Entry 9LNV (X-ray diffraction, 2.67 A resolution); this record covers chains C and E of the 6 polymer chains in the assembly.

Chain C:
Molecule: Detyrosinated tubulin alpha-1B chain
Organism: Sus scrofa
UniProt: Q2XVP4 (TBA1B_PIG); numbering as in UniProt (aligned over 1-450)
Amino-acid sequence (450 residues; row label = number of the first residue in the row):
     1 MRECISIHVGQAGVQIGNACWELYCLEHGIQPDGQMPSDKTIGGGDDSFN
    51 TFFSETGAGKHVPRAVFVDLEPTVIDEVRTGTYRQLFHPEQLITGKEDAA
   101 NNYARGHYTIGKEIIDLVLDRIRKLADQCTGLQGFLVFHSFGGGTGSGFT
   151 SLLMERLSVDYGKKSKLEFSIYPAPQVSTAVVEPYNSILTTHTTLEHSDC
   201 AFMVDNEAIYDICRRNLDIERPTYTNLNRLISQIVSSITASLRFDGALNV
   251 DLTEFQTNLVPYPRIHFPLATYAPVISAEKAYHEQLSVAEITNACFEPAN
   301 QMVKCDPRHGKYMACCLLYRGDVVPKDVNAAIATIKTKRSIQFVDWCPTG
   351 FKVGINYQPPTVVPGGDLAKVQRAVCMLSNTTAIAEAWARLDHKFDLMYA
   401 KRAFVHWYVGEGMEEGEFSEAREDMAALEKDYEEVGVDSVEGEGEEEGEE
Unresolved in the structure: 441-450
UniProt features mapped onto this chain:
  - motif: Met1 to Cys4 (MREC motif)
  - active site: Glu254
  - binding site (GTP): Gly10, Gln11, Ala12, Gln15, Glu71, Ala99, Ser140, Gly143, Gly144, Thr145, Gly146, Thr179, Glu183, Asn206, Tyr224, Asn228, Leu252
  - binding site (Mg(2+)): Glu71
  - modified residue: Lys40 (N6,N6,N6-trimethyllysine), Ser48 (Phosphoserine), Ser232 (Phosphoserine), Tyr282 (3'-nitrotyrosine), Arg339 (Omega-N-methylarginine), Ser439 (Phosphoserine), Glu443 (5-glutamyl polyglutamate), Glu445 (5-glutamyl polyglutamate)
  - cross-link (Glycyl lysine isopeptide (Lys-Gly)): Lys326 (interchain with G-Cter in ubiquitin), Lys370 (interchain with G-Cter in ubiquitin)
Metal / ion sites: Ca2+: Asp39, Thr41, Asp47, Glu55
Ligand contacts:
  - 10'-fluorovinblastine (A1EPR): Leu248, Tyr319, Pro325, Lys326, Val328, Asn329, Ile332, Ala333, Lys336, Phe351, Val353, Gly354, Ile355
  - GTP (guanosine-5'-triphosphate): Gly10, Gln11, Ala12, Gln15, Asp69, Asp98, Ala99, Ala100, Asn101, Ser140, Gly142, Gly143, Gly144, Thr145, Gly146, Ile171, Ser178, Thr179, Glu183, Asn206, Tyr224, Leu227, Asn228, Ile231

Chain E:
Molecule: Stathmin-4
Organism: Mus musculus
UniProt: P63042 (STMN4_MOUSE); residues 5-145 here correspond to UniProt positions 49-189 (UniProt number = residue number + 44)
Amino-acid sequence (143 residues; each row starts with the number of its first residue):
     3 MADMEVIELNKCTSGQSFEVILKPPSFDGVPEFNASLPRRRDPSLEEIQK
    53 KLEAAEERRKYQEAELLKHLAEKREHEREVIQKAIEENNNFIKMAKEKLA
   103 QKMESNKENREAHLAAMLERLQEKDKHAEEVRKNKELKEEASR
Unresolved in the structure: 3-5, 29-43, 141-145
Differences from the reference sequence: initiating methionine (3); expression tag (4)

Chain C / chain E interface:
Residue-residue contacts (32; chain C residue first):
  His107(C) with Lys104(E); Met105(E)
  Tyr108(C) with Lys104(E); Met105(E), hydrophobic; Asn108(E)
  Thr109(C) with Arg112(E)
  Lys112(C) with Asn108(E), hydrogen bond
  Leu152(C) with Met105(E), hydrophobic
  Glu155(C) with Leu101(E); Lys104(E), salt bridge
  Arg156(C) with Leu101(E)
  Ser158(C) with Phe93(E); Ile94(E)
  Val159(C) with Ile94(E); Lys98(E)
  Gly162(C) with Ile94(E)
  Lys163(C) with Asn90(E), hydrogen bond (backbone-side chain); Phe93(E)
  Thr193(C) with Lys104(E), hydrogen bond
  Glu196(C) with Phe93(E)
  His197(C) with Phe93(E); Ala97(E)
  Gly410(C) with Arg112(E); His115(E)
  Glu411(C) with Asn108(E), hydrogen bond (backbone-side chain); Arg112(E), salt bridge
  Gly412(C) with Asn108(E); Asn111(E), hydrogen bond (backbone-side chain); Arg112(E)
  Met413(C) with Asn108(E)
  Glu414(C) with Asn111(E), hydrogen bond
  Glu417(C) with Lys104(E), salt bridge
Interface residues without a listed pair, chain C (22 interface residues in all): Tyr103, Glu420
Interface residues without a listed pair, chain E (14 interface residues in all): Lys100, Ser107

Overview:
Chain C and chain E form an interface of 22 and 14 residues respectively, with 6 hydrogen bonds and 3 salt
bridges. Polar pairs include Glu155(C)-Lys104(E), Glu411(C)-Arg112(E) and Glu417(C)-Lys104(E). Chain C binds
GTP and 10'-fluorovinblastine.
Chain C is Detyrosinated tubulin alpha-1B chain (Sus scrofa) and chain E is Stathmin-4 (Mus musculus); the
structure, Crystal structure of T2R-TTL-YQVB6 Complex, was determined by X-ray diffraction.
